Entry 6X6Z (X-ray diffraction, 1.40 A resolution); this record covers chains P and A of the 3 polymer chains in the assembly.

# Chain P
Molecule: 12-nt DNA strand
Sequence (12 nucleotides; row label = number of the first residue in the row):
     1 GGGGTGTGGTAG
Bound ions: Ca2+ site 1: DA11 (shared with Asp548(A), Leu550(A), Val553(A) of chain A); Ca2+ site 2: DG12 (together with 2'-deoxycytidine-5'-triphosphate) (shared with Asp362(A), Asp467(A), Glu468(A) of chain A)

# Chain A
Name: DNA repair protein REV1
Source organism: Saccharomyces cerevisiae
Notes: EC 2.7.7.-
UniProtKB: P12689 (REV1_YEAST); numbering as in UniProt (aligned over 305-746)
Amino-acid sequence (442 residues; each row starts with the number of its first residue):
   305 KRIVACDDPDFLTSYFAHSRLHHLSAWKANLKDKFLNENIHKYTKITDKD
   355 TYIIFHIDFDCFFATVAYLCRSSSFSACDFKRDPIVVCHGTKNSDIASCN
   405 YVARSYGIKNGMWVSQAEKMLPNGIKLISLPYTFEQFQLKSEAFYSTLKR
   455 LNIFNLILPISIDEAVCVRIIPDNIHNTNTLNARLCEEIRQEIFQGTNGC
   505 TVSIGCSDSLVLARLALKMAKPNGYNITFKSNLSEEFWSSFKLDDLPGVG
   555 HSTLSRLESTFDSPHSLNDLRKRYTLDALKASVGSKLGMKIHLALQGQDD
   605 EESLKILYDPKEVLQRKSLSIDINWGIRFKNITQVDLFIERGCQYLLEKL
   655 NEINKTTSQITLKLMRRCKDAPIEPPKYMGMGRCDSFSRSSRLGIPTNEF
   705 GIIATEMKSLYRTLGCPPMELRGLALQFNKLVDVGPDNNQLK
Unresolved in the structure: 305-306, 745-746
Bound ions: Ca2+ site 1: Asp362, Asp467, Glu468 (together with 2'-deoxycytidine-5'-triphosphate) (shared with DG12(P) of chain P); Ca2+ site 2: Asp362, Phe363, Asp467 (together with 2'-deoxycytidine-5'-triphosphate); Ca2+ site 3: Asp548, Leu550, Val553 (shared with DA11(P) of chain P)
Residues lining bound ligands: 2'-deoxycytidine-5'-triphosphate (DCP): Arg324, Leu325, Leu328, Asp362, Phe363, Asp364, Cys365, Phe366, Phe367, Ala401, Ser402, Tyr405, Arg408, Asn414, Gly415, Asp467, Glu468, Lys525
Swiss-Prot annotation at these positions:
  - region (Interaction with target DNA): Tyr319 to Ser329, Thr395 to Asn397, Gly554 to Thr557, Arg620 to Asn628
  - binding site (dCTP): Arg324, Asp362 to Phe366, Ser402 to Arg408, Asn414, Asp467
  - binding site (Mg(2+)): Asp362, Phe363, Asp467, Glu468
  - site (Interaction with target DNA): Lys681, Ser692, Ser694
  - mutagenesis: Asp467 to Glu468 (Loss of dCTP transferase activity)

# How chain P and chain A interact
Pairs across the interface (27; chain P residue first):
  DG4(P) with Arg696(A), salt bridge to the phosphate
  DT5(P) with Gln663(A), hydrogen bond to the phosphate; Ser694(A), phosphate contact; Arg696(A), salt bridge to the phosphate
  DG6(P) with Ser692(A), sugar contact; Arg693(A), phosphate contact; Ser694(A), hydrogen bond to the phosphate
  DT7(P) with Phe691(A), phosphate contact; Ser692(A), hydrogen bond to the phosphate
  DG9(P) with Ser556(A), hydrogen bond to the phosphate; Thr557(A), phosphate contact
  DT10(P) with Gly552(A), sugar contact; Val553(A), phosphate contact; Gly554(A), hydrogen bond to the phosphate; His555(A), salt bridge to the phosphate; Ser556(A), hydrogen bond to the phosphate; Thr557(A), hydrogen bond to the phosphate
  DA11(P) with Leu550(A), phosphate contact; Pro551(A), phosphate contact; Gly552(A), hydrogen bond to the phosphate; Val553(A), phosphate contact
  DG12(P) with Ser329(A), base contact; Ile464(A), phosphate contact; Ser465(A), hydrogen bond to the phosphate; Asp467(A), phosphate contact; Glu468(A), sugar contact; Arg518(A), salt bridge to the phosphate
Also at the interface, not in a pair above, chain P (9 interface residues in all): DG8
Also at the interface, not in a pair above, chain A (23 interface residues in all): Leu328, Arg560, Ser690

# In short
9 residues of chain P face 23 of chain A across their interface; the contacts include 9 hydrogen bonds and 4
salt bridges. Among the polar pairs are DT5(P)-Gln663(A), DG6(P)-Ser694(A) and DT7(P)-Ser692(A). Ligands of
chain A: 2'-deoxycytidine-5'-triphosphate.
Here chain P is a 12-nt DNA strand and chain A is DNA repair protein REV1 (Saccharomyces cerevisiae). Entry
6X6Z (Rev1 Ternary Complex with dCTP and Ca2+) was determined by X-ray diffraction, deposited together with
6X70, 6X71, 6X72, 6X73, 6X74, 6X75, 6X76 and 6X77.
